Entry 1GRU (electron microscopy, 12.50 A resolution (very low resolution: no residue pairs are listed; an interface is given only as per-side residue counts)); this record covers chains S and T of the 21 polymer chains in the assembly.

Chain S (and T):
Molecule: Groes
Source organism: Escherichia coli
Notes: chain T of this document is another copy of the same molecule, construct and numbering; everything in this record applies to it too
Reference sequence: P05380 (CH10_ECOLI); numbering as in UniProt (aligned over 1-97)
Chain sequence (97 residues; each row starts with the number of its first residue):
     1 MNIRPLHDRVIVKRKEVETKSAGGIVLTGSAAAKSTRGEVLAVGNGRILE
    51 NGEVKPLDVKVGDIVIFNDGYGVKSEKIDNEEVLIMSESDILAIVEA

Chain S / chain T interface:
At this resolution (12 A) residue pairs are not listed: 21 residues of chain S and 21 of chain T lie at the interface.

Overview:
The chain S/chain T interface involves 21 residues from each chain.
Chain S and chain T are both Groes (Escherichia coli); the structure, Solution structure of
groes-ADP7-groel-ATP7 complex by cryo-EM, was determined by electron microscopy (same publication as 1GR5 and
2C7E).
